PDB entry 9MX5 | electron microscopy, 3.10 A resolution | chains A and B of the 3 polymer chains in the assembly

== Chain A ==
Protein: AncD1D2
Source organism: synthetic construct
Amino-acid sequence (652 residues; each row starts with the number of its first residue):
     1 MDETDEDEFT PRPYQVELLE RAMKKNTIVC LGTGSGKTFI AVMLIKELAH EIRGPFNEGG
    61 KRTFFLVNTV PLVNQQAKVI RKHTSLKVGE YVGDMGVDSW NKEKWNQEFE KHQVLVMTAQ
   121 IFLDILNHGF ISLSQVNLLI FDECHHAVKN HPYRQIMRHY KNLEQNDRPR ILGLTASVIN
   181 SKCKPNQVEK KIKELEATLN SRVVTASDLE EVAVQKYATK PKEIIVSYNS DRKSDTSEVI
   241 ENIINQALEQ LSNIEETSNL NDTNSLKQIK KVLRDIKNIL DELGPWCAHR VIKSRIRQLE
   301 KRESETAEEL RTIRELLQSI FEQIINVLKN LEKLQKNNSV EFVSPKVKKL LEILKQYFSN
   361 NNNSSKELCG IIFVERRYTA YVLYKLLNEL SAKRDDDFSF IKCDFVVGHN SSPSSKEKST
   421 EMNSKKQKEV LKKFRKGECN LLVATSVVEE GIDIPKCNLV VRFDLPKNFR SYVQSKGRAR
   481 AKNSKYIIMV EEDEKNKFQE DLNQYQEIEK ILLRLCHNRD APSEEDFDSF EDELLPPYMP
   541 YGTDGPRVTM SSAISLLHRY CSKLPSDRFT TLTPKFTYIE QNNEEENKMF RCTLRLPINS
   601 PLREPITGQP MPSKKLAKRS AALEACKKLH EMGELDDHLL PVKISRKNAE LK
Small-molecule neighbours:
  - ADP (adenosine-5'-diphosphate): Asp-7, Thr-10, Arg-12, Gln-15, Thr-33, Gly-34, Ser-35, Gly-36, Lys-37, Thr-38, Phe-39, Gln-75, Asp-453, Arg-480
  - aluminium fluoride (AF3): Gly-32, Thr-33, Gly-34, Lys-37, Gly-451, Gln-474, Arg-478, Arg-480
  - Mg2+ (MG): Thr-38, Gln-76, Asp-142, Glu-143
Reported in the primary citation:
  - binding site for the 27-nt RNA strand (chain B): Val-70, His-409
  - catalytic residues: Glu-143

== Chain B ==
Molecule: 27-nt RNA strand
Sequence (27 nucleotides; row label = number of the first residue in the row):
     1 AUACGUCCUG AUAGUUAGUA UCCAUCG

== Chain A / chain B interface ==
Residue-residue contacts - 18 pairs, chain A then chain B:
  Gly-93(A) / U25(B)  hydrogen bond to the phosphate
  Gly-93(A) / C26(B)  phosphate contact
  Gly-96(A) / C26(B)  phosphate contact
  Asp-98(A) / C26(B)  sugar contact
  Gln-120(A) / A24(B)  sugar contact
  Gln-187(A) / A13(B)  hydrogen bond to the phosphate
  Glu-375(A) / C22(B)  sugar contact
  Arg-376(A) / U21(B)  sugar contact
  Arg-376(A) / C22(B)  phosphate contact
  Arg-377(A) / C22(B)  phosphate contact
  Gly-408(A) / C23(B)  phosphate contact
  His-409(A) / A24(B)  phosphate contact
  Ser-411(A) / C26(B)  base contact
  Ser-411(A) / G27(B)  base contact
  Ser-412(A) / G27(B)  base contact
  Pro-413(A) / G27(B)  sugar contact
  Ser-562(A) / G27(B)  sugar contact
  Ser-613(A) / U16(B)  phosphate contact
Other interface residues (no listed pair), chain A (28 interface residues in all): Asn-68, Thr-69, Val-70, Val-92, Val-97, Thr-118, Ile-121, Lys-184, Thr-445, Ser-446, Val-447, Lys-563, Lys-614
Other interface residues (no listed pair), chain B (11 interface residues in all): U12, A17

== In short ==
28 residues of chain A and 11 residues of chain B are in contact, with 2 hydrogen bonds. Among the polar pairs
are Gly-93(A)/U25(B) and Gln-187(A)/A13(B). Chain A binds aluminium fluoride, ADP and Mg2+. The paper reports
the catalytic residue Glu-143(A); a binding site for the 27-nt RNA strand (chain B) at Val-70(A) and
His-409(A).
Here chain A is AncD1D2 (synthetic construct) and chain B is a 27-nt RNA strand. Entry 9MX5 (Cryo-EM structure
of ancestral Dicer helicase bound to 27-bp dsRNA in internally-bound transition state) was determined by
electron microscopy, deposited together with 9MW6, 9MW7, 9MW8 and 9MX3.
